PDB entry 7YZJ | X-ray diffraction, 2.60 A resolution | chains L and E of the 3 polymer chains in the assembly

[Chain L]
Name: Light chain of FAB fragment
From: Mus musculus
Notes: antibody fragment or engineered binder
Sequence (219 residues; row label = number of the first residue in the row; a row labelled like 27A-27E holds insertion residues (27A, then the next letters in order)):
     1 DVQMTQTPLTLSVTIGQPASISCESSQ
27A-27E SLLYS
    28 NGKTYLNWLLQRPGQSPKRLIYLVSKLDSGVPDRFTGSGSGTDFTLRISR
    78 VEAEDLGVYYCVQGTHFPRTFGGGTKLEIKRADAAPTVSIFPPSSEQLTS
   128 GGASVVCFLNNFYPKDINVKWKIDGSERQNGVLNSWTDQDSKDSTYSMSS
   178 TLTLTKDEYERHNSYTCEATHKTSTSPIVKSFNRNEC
Disulfide bonds: Cys-23/Cys-88, Cys-134/Cys-194

[Chain E]
Name: Antigenic peptide
Sequence (9 residues; row label = number of the first residue in the row):
    64 KPLEEVLNL

[Chain L / chain E interface]
Pairs across the interface (8):
  Tyr-27D(L) / Lys-64(E)
  Tyr-27D(L) / Pro-65(E)
  Tyr-27D(L) / Glu-68(E)
  Lys-30(L) / Glu-67(E)  salt bridge
  Tyr-32(L) / Glu-67(E)  hydrogen bond
  Gly-91(L) / Pro-65(E)
  Thr-92(L) / Pro-65(E)
  Phe-94(L) / Lys-64(E)
Other interface residues (no listed pair), chain L (8 interface residues in all): Asn-28, Arg-96
Other interface residues (no listed pair), chain E (5 interface residues in all): Leu-66

[Overview]
Chain L and chain E form an interface of 8 and 5 residues respectively, with 1 hydrogen bond and 1 salt
bridge. Among the polar pairs are Lys-30(L)/Glu-67(E) and Tyr-32(L)/Glu-67(E).
Chain L is Light chain of FAB fragment (Mus musculus) and chain E is Antigenic peptide; the structure, Fab in
complex with antigenic peptide of interleukin-2, was determined by X-ray diffraction.
